Entry 5TLG (X-ray diffraction, 2.23 A resolution); this record covers chains A and C of the 4 polymer chains in the assembly.

== Chain A ==
Protein: Estrogen receptor
From: Homo sapiens
Notes: fragment: ligand-binding domain
Reference sequence: P03372 (ESR1_HUMAN), isoform P03372-3; residues 298-554 here correspond to UniProt positions 125-381 (UniProt number = residue number - 173)
Chain sequence (257 residues; numbered 298 to 554; the number before each row is that of its first residue):
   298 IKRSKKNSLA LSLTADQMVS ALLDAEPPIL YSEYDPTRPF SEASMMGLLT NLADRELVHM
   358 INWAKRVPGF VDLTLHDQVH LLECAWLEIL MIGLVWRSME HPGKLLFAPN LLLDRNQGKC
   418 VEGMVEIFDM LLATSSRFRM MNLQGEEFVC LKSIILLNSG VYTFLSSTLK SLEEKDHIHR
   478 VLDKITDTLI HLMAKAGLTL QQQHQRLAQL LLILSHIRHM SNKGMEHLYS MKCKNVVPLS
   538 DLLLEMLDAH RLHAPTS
Not modelled in the structure: 298-304, 332-336, 462-471, 549-554
Construct notes: engineered mutation Ser537 (Tyr364 in P03372)
Ligand contacts: 7EG (2~3~-[(E)-(hydroxyimino)methyl][1~1~,2~1~:2~2~,3~1~-terphenyl]-1~4~,2~4~,3~4~-triol): Met343, Leu346, Thr347, Ala350, Glu353, Trp383, Leu384, Leu387, Met388, Leu391, Arg394, Phe404, Met421, Ile424, Leu428, Gly521, His524, Leu525, Met528, Leu540

== Chain C ==
Protein: Nuclear receptor coactivator 2
Notes: fragment: Nuclear receptor-interacting peptide
Chain sequence (13 residues; each row starts with the number of its first residue):
   686 KHKILHRLLQ DSS
Not modelled in the structure: 686-687, 697-698

== How chain A and chain C interact ==
Contacting residue pairs - 21 pairs, chain A then chain C:
  Ile358(A) - Leu690(C)  hydrophobic
  Ile358(A) - Leu693(C)  hydrophobic
  Ile358(A) - Leu694(C)  hydrophobic
  Lys362(A) - Leu693(C)  hydrogen bond (side chain-backbone)
  Lys362(A) - Leu694(C)
  Lys362(A) - Asp696(C)  hydrogen bond (side chain-backbone)
  Leu372(A) - His691(C)
  Leu372(A) - Leu694(C)  hydrophobic
  Gln375(A) - Leu694(C)
  Val376(A) - Lys688(C)
  Val376(A) - Leu690(C)  hydrophobic
  Val376(A) - His691(C)
  Val376(A) - Leu694(C)  hydrophobic
  Leu379(A) - Leu694(C)  hydrophobic
  Glu380(A) - Lys688(C)  salt bridge
  Glu380(A) - Leu690(C)
  Asp538(A) - Ile689(C)
  Glu542(A) - Lys688(C)
  Glu542(A) - Ile689(C)  hydrogen bond (side chain-backbone)
  Glu542(A) - Leu690(C)
  Met543(A) - Leu690(C)  hydrophobic
Other interface residues (no listed pair), chain A (13 interface residues in all): Asn359, Phe367, Leu539

== In short ==
The interface between chain A and chain C involves 13 residues on one side and 7 on the other, with 3 hydrogen
bonds and 1 salt bridge. Polar pairs include Glu380(A)-Lys688(C), Lys362(A)-Leu693(C) and Lys362(A)-Asp696(C).
Ligands of chain A: compound 7EG.
Here chain A is Estrogen receptor (Homo sapiens) and chain C is Nuclear receptor coactivator 2. Entry 5TLG
(Crystal Structure of the ER-alpha Ligand-binding Domain (Y537S) in Complex with
(E)-4,4''-dihydroxy-3'-((hydroxyiminio)methyl)-[1,1':2',1''-terphenyl]-4'-olate) was determined by X-ray
diffraction (same publication as 5KR9, 5KRA, 5KRC, 5KRF, 5KRH, 5KRI and 43 further entries).
